7TAP - chains L and A of the 15 polymer chains in the assembly; structure by electron microscopy, 2.80 A resolution.

== Chain L ==
Molecule: V-type proton ATPase subunit c
Organism: Saccharomyces cerevisiae
Reference sequence: P25515 (VATL1_YEAST); numbering as in UniProt (aligned over 1-160)
Amino-acid sequence (160 residues; each row starts with the number of its first residue):
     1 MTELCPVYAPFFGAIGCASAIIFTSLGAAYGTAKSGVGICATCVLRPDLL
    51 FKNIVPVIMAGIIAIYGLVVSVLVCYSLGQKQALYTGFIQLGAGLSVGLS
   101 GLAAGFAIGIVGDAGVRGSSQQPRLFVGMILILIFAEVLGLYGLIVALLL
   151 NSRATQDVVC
Disordered / not traced: 160
Disulfides: Cys17-Cys75
Swiss-Prot annotation at these positions:
  - site: Glu137 (Essential for proton translocation)
  - mutagenesis: Glu137 (E137D: Partial inactivation; E137Q/V/K: Inactivation)
From the paper describing this entry:
  - binding site for Archazolid A: Ile58, Met59, Gly61, Ile62, Ile65, Tyr66, Ile134, Phe135, Glu137, Val138, Leu139, Leu141, Tyr142

== Chain A ==
Molecule: V-type proton ATPase subunit a, vacuolar isoform
Organism: Saccharomyces cerevisiae
Reference sequence: P32563 (VPH1_YEAST); numbering as in UniProt (aligned over 1-840)
Amino-acid sequence (840 residues; row label = number of the first residue in the row):
     1 MAEKEEAIFRSAEMALVQFYIPQEISRDSAYTLGQLGLVQFRDLNSKVRA
    51 FQRTFVNEIRRLDNVERQYRYFYSLLKKHDIKLYEGDTDKYLDGSGELYV
   101 PPSGSVIDDYVRNASYLEERLIQMEDATDQIEVQKNDLEQYRFILQSGDE
   151 FFLKGDNTDSTSYMDEDMIDANGENIAAAIGASVNYVTGVIARDKVATLE
   201 QILWRVLRGNLFFKTVEIEQPVYDVKTREYKHKNAFIVFSHGDLIIKRIR
   251 KIAESLDANLYDVDSSNEGRSQQLAKVNKNLSDLYTVLKTTSTTLESELY
   301 AIAKELDSWFQDVTREKAIFEILNKSNYDTNRKILIAEGWIPRDELATLQ
   351 ARLGEMIARLGIDVPSIIQVLDTNHTPPTFHRTNKFTAGFQSICDCYGIA
   401 QYREINAGLPTIVTFPFMFAIMFGDMGHGFLMTLAALSLVLNEKKINKMK
   451 RGEIFDMAFTGRYIILLMGVFSMYTGFLYNDIFSKTMTIFKSGWKWPDHW
   501 KKGESITATSVGTYPIGLDWAWHGTENALLFSNSYKMKLSILMGFIHMTY
   551 SYFFSLANHLYFNSMIDIIGNFIPGLLFMQGIFGYLSVCIVYKWAVDWVK
   601 DGKPAPGLLNMLINMFLSPGTIDDELYPHQAKVQVFLLLMALVCIPWLLL
   651 VKPLHFKFTHKKKSHEPLPSTEADASSEDLEAQQLISAMDADDAEEEEVG
   701 SGSHGEDFGDIMIHQVIHTIEFCLNCVSHTASYLRLWALSLAHAQLSSVL
   751 WTMTIQIAFGFRGFVGVFMTVALFAMWFALTCAVLVLMEGTSAMLHSLRL
   801 HWVESMSKFFVGEGLPYEPFAFEYKDMEVAVASASSSASS
Disordered / not traced: 1-2, 155-183, 660-705, 828-840
Swiss-Prot annotation at these positions:
  - modified residue: Ala2 (N-acetylalanine)
  - mutagenesis: Asp425 (D425N: Reduces assembly of V-ATPase complexes and reduces ATPase activity of the assembled complexes), Lys538 (K538A: Reduces assembly of V-ATPase complexes), Lys593 (K593A: Reduces ATPase activity), Gln634 (Q634L: Reduces subunit stability), His729 (H729R: Reduces ATPase activity), Arg735 (R735L: Reduces subunit stability), Leu739 (L739S: Reduces ATPase activity), His743 (H743A/E/Y: Reduces ATPase activity), Leu746 (L746S: Reduces ATPase activity), Leu780 (L780S: Reduces assembly of V-ATPase complexes), Glu789 (E789A/D/H/Q: Abolishes ATPase activity and proton transport, but does not affect complex assembly), Leu800 (L800S: Reduces assembly of V-ATPase complexes), 4 further mutagenesis entries in UniProt
From the paper describing this entry:
  - binding site for Archazolid A: Ile720

== How chain L and chain A interact ==
Contacting residue pairs (29):
  Leu49(L) - Glu453(A)
  Lys52(L) - Glu453(A)  salt bridge
  Ile58(L) - Met788(A)  hydrophobic
  Ile62(L) - Met788(A)  hydrophobic
  Tyr66(L) - Leu746(A)  hydrophobic
  Tyr66(L) - Glu789(A)
  Val69(L) - Val749(A)  hydrophobic
  Val72(L) - Met753(A)  hydrophobic
  Pro123(L) - Glu453(A)
  Ile130(L) - Leu795(A)  hydrophobic
  Leu131(L) - Leu798(A)  hydrophobic
  Leu131(L) - Trp802(A)  hydrophobic
  Ile134(L) - Ser792(A)
  Ile134(L) - Leu795(A)  hydrophobic
  Ile134(L) - His796(A)  hydrogen bond (backbone-side chain)
  Phe135(L) - His796(A)
  Phe135(L) - Arg799(A)
  Val138(L) - His796(A)
  Leu141(L) - Leu739(A)  hydrophobic
  Leu141(L) - Ala742(A)  hydrophobic
  Tyr142(L) - Arg735(A)  hydrogen bond
  Leu144(L) - Leu746(A)  hydrophobic
  Ile145(L) - Trp737(A)  hydrophobic
  Ile145(L) - Ala738(A)
  Leu148(L) - Gln745(A)
  Leu149(L) - Asn533(A)
  Leu149(L) - Trp737(A)  hydrophobic
  Ser152(L) - Leu529(A)
  Gln156(L) - Leu530(A)
Interface residues without a listed pair, chain L (26 interface residues in all): Ile65, Leu68, Leu73, Phe126, Val127
Interface residues without a listed pair, chain A (27 interface residues in all): Cys396, Ile454, Met457, Glu526, Leu741, Val784

== In short ==
26 residues of chain L and 27 residues of chain A are in contact, with 2 hydrogen bonds and 1 salt bridge.
Among the polar pairs are Lys52(L)-Glu453(A), Ile134(L)-His796(A) and Tyr142(L)-Arg735(A). From the paper: a
binding site for Archazolid A at Ile58(L), Met59(L) and Ile720(A) among others.
Here chain L is V-type proton ATPase subunit c and chain A is V-type proton ATPase subunit a, vacuolar
isoform, both from Saccharomyces cerevisiae. Entry 7TAP (Cryo-EM structure of archazolid A bound to yeast VO
V-ATPase) was determined by electron microscopy, deposited together with 7TAO.
